PDB entry 4ERM | X-ray diffraction, 3.95 A resolution | chains F and G of the 8 polymer chains in the assembly

Chain F (and G):
Protein: Ribonucleoside-diphosphate reductase 1 subunit beta
Organism: Escherichia coli K-12
Notes: EC 1.17.4.1; chain G of this document is another copy of the same molecule, construct and numbering; everything in this record applies to it too
UniProtKB: P69924 (RIR2_ECOLI); residues 1-375 here correspond to UniProt positions 2-376 (UniProt number = residue number + 1)
Chain sequence (375 residues; each row starts with the number of its first residue):
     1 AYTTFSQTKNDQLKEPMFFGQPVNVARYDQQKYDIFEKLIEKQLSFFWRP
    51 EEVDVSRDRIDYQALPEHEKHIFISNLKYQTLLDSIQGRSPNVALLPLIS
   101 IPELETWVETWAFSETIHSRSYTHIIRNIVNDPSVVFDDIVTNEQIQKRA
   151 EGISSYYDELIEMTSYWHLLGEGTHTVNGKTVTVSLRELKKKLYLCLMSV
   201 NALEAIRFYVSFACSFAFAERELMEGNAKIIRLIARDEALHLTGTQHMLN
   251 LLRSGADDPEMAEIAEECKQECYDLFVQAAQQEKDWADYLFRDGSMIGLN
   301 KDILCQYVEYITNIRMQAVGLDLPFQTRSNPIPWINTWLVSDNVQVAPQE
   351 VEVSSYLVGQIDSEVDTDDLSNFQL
Disordered / not traced: 341-359
Ion coordination: mu-oxo-diiron Fe: Asp84, Glu115, His118, Glu204, Glu238, His241
Ligand contacts: mu-oxo-diiron (FEO): Asp84, Trp111, Glu115, His118, Glu204, Phe208, Ile234, Glu238, His241

Chain F / chain G interface:
Pairs across the interface (135):
  Tyr2(F) - Arg89(G)
  Tyr2(F) - Val93(G)  hydrophobic
  Tyr2(F) - Asp158(G)
  Tyr2(F) - Ile161(G)  hydrophobic
  Thr3(F) - Ser154(G)
  Thr3(F) - Asp158(G)  hydrogen bond
  Thr4(F) - Ile86(G)
  Thr4(F) - Arg89(G)  hydrogen bond (backbone-side chain)
  Thr4(F) - Ser90(G)
  Thr4(F) - Ser154(G)
  Thr4(F) - Tyr157(G)
  Thr4(F) - Asp158(G)  hydrogen bond (backbone-side chain)
  Phe5(F) - Leu82(G)  hydrophobic
  Phe5(F) - Ala150(G)  hydrophobic
  Phe5(F) - Ser154(G)
  Gln7(F) - Val141(G)
  Gln7(F) - Gln147(G)  hydrogen bond
  Gln7(F) - Glu151(G)
  Thr8(F) - Val141(G)
  Lys9(F) - Asp138(G)
  Lys9(F) - Val141(G)
  Lys9(F) - Thr142(G)
  Val23(F) - Arg89(G)  hydrogen bond (backbone-side chain)
  Asn24(F) - Ser85(G)
  Asn24(F) - Arg89(G)
  Asn24(F) - Val141(G)
  Val25(F) - Ser85(G)
  Val25(F) - Phe137(G)  hydrophobic
  Ala26(F) - Ser85(G)  hydrogen bond (backbone-side chain)
  Ala26(F) - Ser119(G)
  Ala26(F) - Thr123(G)
  Arg27(F) - Thr123(G)
  Arg27(F) - Ser134(G)  hydrogen bond
  Arg27(F) - Phe137(G)
  Arg27(F) - Asp138(G)  salt bridge
  Tyr28(F) - Ser119(G)
  Tyr28(F) - Arg120(G)
  Tyr28(F) - Thr123(G)
  Tyr28(F) - Arg127(G)
  Asp29(F) - Thr123(G)
  Asp29(F) - Arg127(G)
  Asp29(F) - Pro133(G)
  Asp29(F) - Ser134(G)
  Asp29(F) - Phe137(G)
  Glu37(F) - Arg120(G)  salt bridge
  Ile40(F) - Arg120(G)
  Glu41(F) - Arg49(G)  hydrogen bond (backbone-side chain)
  Glu41(F) - Arg120(G)
  Leu44(F) - Phe47(G)
  Leu44(F) - Arg49(G)
  Leu44(F) - Phe113(G)  hydrophobic
  Leu44(F) - Arg120(G)
  Ser45(F) - Arg49(G)
  Phe47(F) - Leu44(G)
  Phe47(F) - Phe47(G)  hydrophobic
  Arg49(F) - Glu41(G)  hydrogen bond (side chain-backbone)
  Arg49(F) - Leu44(G)
  Arg49(F) - Ser45(G)
  Leu82(F) - Phe5(G)  hydrophobic
  Ser85(F) - Asn24(G)
  Ser85(F) - Ala26(G)  hydrogen bond (side chain-backbone)
  Ile86(F) - Thr4(G)
  Ile86(F) - Phe5(G)  hydrophobic
  Gly88(F) - Glu109(G)
  Arg89(F) - Tyr2(G)
  Arg89(F) - Thr4(G)  hydrogen bond (side chain-backbone)
  Arg89(F) - Val23(G)  hydrogen bond (side chain-backbone)
  Arg89(F) - Asn24(G)
  Arg89(F) - Glu105(G)  salt bridge
  Arg89(F) - Glu109(G)
  Ser90(F) - Thr4(G)
  Asn92(F) - Asn92(G)
  Asn92(F) - Glu109(G)  hydrogen bond
  Val93(F) - Tyr2(G)  hydrophobic
  Val93(F) - Leu96(G)  hydrophobic
  Leu96(F) - Asn92(G)
  Leu96(F) - Val93(G)  hydrophobic
  Glu105(F) - Arg89(G)  salt bridge
  Glu109(F) - Gly88(G)
  Glu109(F) - Arg89(G)
  Glu109(F) - Asn92(G)  hydrogen bond
  Glu109(F) - Thr116(G)
  Thr110(F) - Phe113(G)
  Phe113(F) - Leu44(G)  hydrophobic
  Phe113(F) - Thr110(G)
  Phe113(F) - Phe113(G)  hydrophobic
  Thr116(F) - Tyr28(G)
  Thr116(F) - Glu109(G)
  Ser119(F) - Ala26(G)
  Ser119(F) - Tyr28(G)
  Arg120(F) - Tyr28(G)
  Arg120(F) - Glu37(G)  salt bridge
  Arg120(F) - Ile40(G)
  Thr123(F) - Ala26(G)  hydrogen bond (side chain-backbone)
  Thr123(F) - Arg27(G)
  Thr123(F) - Tyr28(G)
  Thr123(F) - Asp29(G)
  Arg127(F) - Tyr28(G)
  Arg127(F) - Asp29(G)
  Pro133(F) - Asp29(G)
  Ser134(F) - Arg27(G)  hydrogen bond
  Phe137(F) - Val25(G)  hydrophobic
  Phe137(F) - Arg27(G)
  Phe137(F) - Asp29(G)
  Asp138(F) - Lys9(G)
  Asp138(F) - Arg27(G)  salt bridge
  Val141(F) - Gln7(G)
  Val141(F) - Lys9(G)
  Thr142(F) - Lys9(G)
  Gln147(F) - Phe5(G)
  Gln147(F) - Gln7(G)  hydrogen bond
  Ala150(F) - Phe5(G)  hydrophobic
  Ser154(F) - Thr4(G)
  Tyr157(F) - Thr4(G)
  Asp158(F) - Tyr2(G)
  Asp158(F) - Thr3(G)  hydrogen bond
  Asp158(F) - Thr4(G)  hydrogen bond (side chain-backbone)
  Ile161(F) - Tyr2(G)  hydrophobic
  Ser165(F) - Leu169(G)
  Tyr166(F) - Leu169(G)  hydrophobic
  Leu169(F) - Glu162(G)
  Leu169(F) - Ser165(G)
  Leu169(F) - Tyr166(G)  hydrophobic
  Leu169(F) - Leu169(G)  hydrophobic
  Leu170(F) - Val177(G)  hydrophobic
  Thr174(F) - Asn178(G)
  His175(F) - Asn178(G)
  Thr176(F) - Thr176(G)
  Thr176(F) - Val177(G)
  Thr176(F) - Asn178(G)  hydrogen bond (backbone-backbone)
  Val177(F) - Leu170(G)  hydrophobic
  Val177(F) - Thr176(G)
  Val177(F) - Val177(G)  hydrophobic
  Asn178(F) - His175(G)
  Asn178(F) - Thr176(G)  hydrogen bond (side chain-backbone)
Also at the interface, not in a pair above, chain F (66 interface residues in all): Gln30, Thr106, Ile117, Glu151, Ile153, Glu162
Also at the interface, not in a pair above, chain G (68 interface residues in all): Thr8, Gln30, Thr81, Thr106, Ile117, Ile140, Ile153, Thr174

Summary:
The interface between chain F and chain G involves 66 residues on one side and 68 on the other; the contacts
include 21 hydrogen bonds and 6 salt bridges. Polar pairs include Arg27(F)-Asp138(G), Glu37(F)-Arg120(G) and
Arg89(F)-Glu105(G). Bound to chain F: mu-oxo-diiron.
Both chains are Ribonucleoside-diphosphate reductase 1 subunit beta (Escherichia coli K-12). Entry 4ERM
(Crystal structure of the dATP inhibited E. coli class Ia ribonucleotide reductase complex at 4 Angstroms ...)
was determined by X-ray diffraction together with 4ERP from the same study.
